5KEM - chains B and A of the 10 polymer chains in the assembly; structure by electron microscopy, 5.50 A resolution (low resolution: residue-level contacts below are approximate; hydrogen-bond / salt-bridge calls are withheld).

# Chain B
Molecule: BDBV91 variable Fab domain heavy chain
Organism: Homo sapiens
Notes: antibody fragment or engineered binder
Sequence (121 residues; each row starts with the number of its first residue; a row labelled like 82A-82C holds insertion residues (82A, then the next letters in order)):
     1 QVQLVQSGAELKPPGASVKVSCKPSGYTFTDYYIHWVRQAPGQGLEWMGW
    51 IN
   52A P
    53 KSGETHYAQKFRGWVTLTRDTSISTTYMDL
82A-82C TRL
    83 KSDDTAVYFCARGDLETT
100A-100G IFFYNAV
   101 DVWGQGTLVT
Cystine bridges: Cys22-Cys92

# Chain A
Molecule: Ebola secreted glycoprotein
Organism: Zaire ebolavirus
UniProt: Q05320 (VGP_EBOZM); residue numbers follow UniProt; this construct covers 53-284
Sequence (232 residues; each row starts with the number of its first residue):
    53 CRDKLSSTNQLRSVGLNLEGNGVATDVPSATKRWGFRSGVPPKVVNYEAG
   103 EWAENCYNLEIKKPDGSECLPAAPDGIRGFPRCRYVHKVSGTGPCAGDFA
   153 FHKEGAFFLYDRLASTVIYRGTTFAEGVVAFLILPQAKKDFFSSHPLREP
   203 VNATEDPSSGYYSTTIRYQATGFGTNETEYLFEVDNLTYVQLESRFTPQF
   253 LLQLNETIYTSGKRSNTTGKLIWKVNPEIDTT
Cystine bridges: Cys108-Cys135, Cys121-Cys147
Swiss-Prot annotation at these positions:
  - site (Involved in receptor recognition and/or post-binding events): Leu57, Leu63, Arg64, Phe88, Lys95, Ile170
  - glycosylation (N-linked (GlcNAc...) asparagine): Asn204, Asn228, Asn238, Asn257, Asn268
  - natural variant: Ser65 (S65P: In strain: Isolate mouse-adapted), Ser246 (S246P: In strain: Isolate mouse-adapted)
  - mutagenesis: Cys53 (C53G: Induces GP1 secretion. Complete loss of virus capability to enter into host cell), Asp55 (D55A: 80% loss of virus capability to enter into host cell; D55E/K: No effect on viral entry), Leu57 (L57A: Complete loss of virus capability to enter into host cell; L57F/I/K: 90% loss of virus capability to enter into host cell), Leu63 (L63A: 90% loss of virus capability to enter into host cell; L63F: Almost complete loss of virus capability to enter into host cell; L63K: Complete loss of virus capability to enter into host cell), Arg64 (R64A/E: Complete loss of virus capability to enter into host cell; R64K: No loss of virus capability to enter into host cell), Phe88 (F88A/E: Complete loss of virus capability to enter into host cell; F88A: About 50% loss of ability to counteract host BST2; F88I: No loss of virus capability to enter into host cell), Lys95 (K95A/E: 80% loss of virus capability to enter into host cell; K95R: 20% loss of virus capability to enter into host cell), Cys108 (C108G: Almost complete loss of expression of GP1 and GP2. Almost complete loss of virus capability to enter into host cell), Leu111 (L111A: About 60% loss of ability to counteract host BST2), Cys121 (C121G: Reduced levels of expression of GP1 and GP2. 50% loss of virus capability to enter into host cell), Leu122 (L122A: About 60% loss of ability to counteract host BST2), Cys135 (C135S: Almost complete loss of expression of GP1 and GP2. Complete loss of virus capability to enter into host cell), 5 further mutagenesis entries in UniProt
From the paper describing this entry:
  - self-association interface (contacts with another copy of this molecule): Gly179 to Gln188
  - conformationally variable residues (loop rearrangement): Ala189 to Tyr214
  - mutagenesis - V92L, F159S, L239S: decreased binding to c13C6 variable Fab domain heavy chain
  - mutagenesis - Q188R, E229K, T230A: unchanged binding to c13C6 variable Fab domain heavy chain
  - mutagenesis - D150A: decreased binding to BDBV91 variable Fab domain heavy chain (chain B)
  - mutagenesis - W275L (55% WT activity): decreased binding to c13C6
  - mutagenesis - Q188R (50% WT binding): decreased binding to BDBV91
  - mutagenesis - F159S (150% WT): increased binding to BDBV91
  - mutagenesis - T240N: abolished binding to c13C6 variable Fab domain heavy chain
  - mutagenesis - T270A (<1% WT activity): abolished binding to c13C6

# Interface between chain B and chain A
Residue-residue contacts (13):
  Trp50(B) - Val92(A)
  Trp50(B) - Pro93(A)
  His58(B) - Pro93(A)
  Tyr59(B) - Ser90(A)
  Tyr59(B) - Gly91(A)
  Thr99(B) - Lys95(A)
  Thr100(B) - Lys95(A)
  Thr100(B) - Thr168(A)
  Ile100A(B) - Val92(A)
  Ile100A(B) - Pro93(A)
  Ile100A(B) - Lys95(A)
  Ile100A(B) - Phe153(A)
  Phe100B(B) - Phe159(A)
Other interface residues (no listed pair), chain B (8 interface residues in all): Tyr33
Other interface residues (no listed pair), chain A (10 interface residues in all): His154, Gly157
The authors on this interface:
  - epitope / paratope residues, chain A: Val92(A), Lys95(A), Phe159(A)

# Overview
The interface between chain B and chain A involves 8 residues on one side and 10 on the other. From the paper:
V92L, F159S and L239S of chain A reduce binding to c13C6 variable Fab domain heavy chain; epitope/paratope
residues Val92(A), Lys95(A) and Phe159(A); 10 substitutions were tested in all.
Chain B is BDBV91 variable Fab domain heavy chain (Homo sapiens) and chain A is Ebola secreted glycoprotein
(Zaire ebolavirus); the structure, EBOV sGP in complex with variable Fab domains of IgGs c13C6 and BDBV91, was
determined by electron microscopy, deposited together with 5KEN.
